8U13 - chains D and I of the 11 polymer chains in the assembly; structure by electron microscopy, 3.80 A resolution.

Chain D:
Protein: Histone H2B type 1-C/E/F/G/I
Organism: Homo sapiens
Reference sequence: P62807 (H2B1C_HUMAN); residues 0-123 here correspond to UniProt positions 1-124 (UniProt number = residue number + 1)
Amino-acid sequence (128 residues; each row starts with the number of its first residue; numbers below 1 keep their minus sign (Gly-4 is residue -4)):
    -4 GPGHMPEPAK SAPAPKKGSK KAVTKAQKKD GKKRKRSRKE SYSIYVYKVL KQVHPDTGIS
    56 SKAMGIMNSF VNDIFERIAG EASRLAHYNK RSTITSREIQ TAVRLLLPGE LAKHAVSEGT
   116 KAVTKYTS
Disordered / not traced: -4 to 28
Differences from the reference sequence: expression tag (-4 to -1); conflict Ile39 (Val40 in P62807)
UniProt features mapped onto this chain:
  - modified residue: Pro1 (N-acetylproline), Glu2 (ADP-ribosyl glutamic acid), Lys5 (N6-(2-hydroxyisobutyryl)lysine), Ser6 (ADP-ribosylserine), Lys11 (N6-(beta-hydroxybutyryl)lysine), Lys12 (N6-(2-hydroxyisobutyryl)lysine), Ser14 (Phosphoserine), Lys15 (N6-acetyllysine), Lys16 (N6-(beta-hydroxybutyryl)lysine), Lys20 (N6-(2-hydroxyisobutyryl)lysine), Lys23 (N6-(2-hydroxyisobutyryl)lysine), Lys24 (N6-(2-hydroxyisobutyryl)lysine), Lys34 (N6-(2-hydroxyisobutyryl)lysine), Glu35 (PolyADP-ribosyl glutamic acid), Ser36 (Phosphoserine), Lys43 (N6-(2-hydroxyisobutyryl)lysine), Lys46 (N6-(2-hydroxyisobutyryl)lysine), Lys57 (N6,N6-dimethyllysine), Arg79 (Dimethylated arginine), Lys85 (N6,N6,N6-trimethyllysine) and 6 more in UniProt
  - glycosylation: Ser112 (O-linked (GlcNAc) serine)
  - cross-link (Glycyl lysine isopeptide (Lys-Gly)): Lys5 (interchain with G-Cter in SUMO2), Lys20 (interchain with G-Cter in SUMO2), Lys34 (interchain with G-Cter in ubiquitin), Lys120 (interchain with G-Cter in ubiquitin)

Chain I:
Molecule: 147-nt DNA strand
Organism: Homo sapiens
Sequence (147 nucleotides; row label = number of the first residue in the row; numbers below 1 keep their minus sign (DA-73 is residue -73)):
   -73 ATCGAGAATC CCGGTGCCGA GGCCGCTCAA TTGGTCGTAG ACAGCTCTAG CACCGCTTAA
   -13 ACGCACGTAC GCGCTGTCCC CCGCGTTTTA ACCGCCAAGG GGATTACTCC CTAGTCTCCA
    47 GGCACGTGTC AGATATATAC ATCCGAT

Interface between chain D and chain I:
Residue-residue contacts (15; chain D residue first):
  Arg29(D) with DT30(I), hydrogen bond to the base; DT31(I), sugar contact
  Ser32(D) with DT30(I), phosphate contact
  Lys34(D) with DT30(I), salt bridge to the phosphate
  Tyr42(D) with DG-53(I), hydrogen bond to the phosphate; DG-52(I), phosphate contact
  Gly53(D) with DG-53(I), phosphate contact
  Ile54(D) with DA-54(I), phosphate contact; DG-53(I), hydrogen bond to the phosphate
  Ser56(D) with DA-54(I), hydrogen bond to the phosphate
  Arg86(D) with DG-34(I), phosphate contact; DA-33(I), salt bridge to the phosphate
  Ser87(D) with DA-35(I), phosphate contact; DG-34(I), hydrogen bond to the phosphate
  Thr88(D) with DG-34(I), hydrogen bond to the phosphate
Interface residues without a listed pair, chain D (12 interface residues in all): Ser55, Lys85
Interface residues without a listed pair, chain I (9 interface residues in all): DA29

Summary:
Chain D and chain I form an interface of 12 and 9 residues respectively; the contacts include 6 hydrogen bonds
and 2 salt bridges. Polar pairs include Arg29(D)-DT30(I), Tyr42(D)-DG-53(I) and Ile54(D)-DG-53(I).
Chain D is Histone H2B type 1-C/E/F/G/I and chain I is a 147-nt DNA strand, both from Homo sapiens; the
structure, Cryo-EM structure of the human nucleosome core particle ubiquitylated at histone H2A lysine 15 in
complex ..., was determined by electron microscopy, deposited together with 8SMW, 8SMX, 8SMY, 8SMZ, 8SN0, 8SN1
and 3 further entries.
